Entry 5VY4 (electron microscopy, 3.30 A resolution); this record covers chains H and X of the 28 polymer chains in the assembly.

# Chain H (and X)
Name: Proteasome subunit beta
Source organism: Thermoplasma acidophilum
Notes: EC 3.4.25.1; chain X of this document is another copy of the same molecule, construct and numbering; everything in this record applies to it too
UniProt: P28061 (PSB_THEAC); residues 1-203 here correspond to UniProt positions 9-211 (UniProt number = residue number + 8)
Sequence (203 residues; each row starts with the number of its first residue):
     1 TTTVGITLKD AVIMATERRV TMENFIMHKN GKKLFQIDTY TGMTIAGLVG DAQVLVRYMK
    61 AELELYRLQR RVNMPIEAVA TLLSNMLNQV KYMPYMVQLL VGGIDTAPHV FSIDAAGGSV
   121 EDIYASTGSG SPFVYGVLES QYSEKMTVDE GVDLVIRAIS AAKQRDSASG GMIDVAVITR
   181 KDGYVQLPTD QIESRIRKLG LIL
Curated features (UniProtKB/Swiss-Prot):
  - active site: T1 (Nucleophile)

# Interface between chain H and chain X
Pairs across the interface - 21 pairs, chain H then chain X:
  N24(H) with D166(X); S167(X), hydrogen bond (backbone-backbone)
  F25(H) with F133(X), hydrophobic; R165(X)
  I26(H) with Q164(X); R165(X), hydrogen bond (backbone-side chain); D166(X)
  M27(H) with R165(X), hydrogen bond (backbone-side chain)
  K29(H) with Q164(X); R165(X)
  F133(H) with F25(X), hydrophobic
  Q164(H) with I26(X); K29(X), hydrogen bond
  R165(H) with F25(X); I26(X), hydrogen bond (side chain-backbone); M27(X), hydrogen bond (side chain-backbone); H28(X); K29(X)
  D166(H) with N24(X)
  S167(H) with N24(X), hydrogen bond (backbone-backbone); S167(X)
Other interface residues (no listed pair), chain H (12 interface residues in all): H28, A168
Other interface residues (no listed pair), chain X (12 interface residues in all): A168

# Summary
Chain H and chain X each contribute 12 residues to their interface, with 7 hydrogen bonds. Polar contacts
include I26(H)-R165(X), M27(H)-R165(X) and Q164(H)-K29(X). Curated annotation (UniProt) lists active-site
residue T1(H) on chain H.
Both chains are Proteasome subunit beta (Thermoplasma acidophilum). Entry 5VY4 (Thermoplasma acidophilum 20S
Proteasome using 200keV with image shift) was determined by electron microscopy (same publication as 5VY3 and
5VY5).
